8OI1 - chains C and D of the 28 polymer chains in the assembly; structure by X-ray diffraction, 2.95 A resolution.

[Chain C]
Molecule: Proteasome subunit alpha type-4
Organism: Saccharomyces cerevisiae
Reference sequence: P40303 (PSA4_YEAST); residues -1 to 252 here correspond to UniProt positions 1-254 (UniProt number = residue number + 2)
Sequence (254 residues; numbered -1 to 252; the number before each row is that of its first residue; numbers below 1 keep their minus sign (Met-1 is residue -1)):
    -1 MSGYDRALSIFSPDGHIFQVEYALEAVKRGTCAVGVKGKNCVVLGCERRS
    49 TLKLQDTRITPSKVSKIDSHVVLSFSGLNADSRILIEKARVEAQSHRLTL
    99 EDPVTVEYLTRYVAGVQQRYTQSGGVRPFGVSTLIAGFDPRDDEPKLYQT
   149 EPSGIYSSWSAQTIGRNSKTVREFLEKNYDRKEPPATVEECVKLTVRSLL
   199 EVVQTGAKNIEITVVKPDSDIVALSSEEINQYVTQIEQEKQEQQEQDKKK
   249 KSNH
Disordered / not traced: -1 to 0, 241-252
Curated features (UniProtKB/Swiss-Prot):
  - modified residue: Thr58 (Phosphothreonine)

[Chain D]
Molecule: Proteasome subunit alpha type-5
Organism: Saccharomyces cerevisiae
Reference sequence: P32379 (PSA5_YEAST); residues -7 to 252 here correspond to UniProt positions 1-260 (UniProt number = residue number + 8)
Sequence (260 residues; numbered -7 to 252; the number before each row is that of its first residue; numbers below 1 keep their minus sign (Met-7 is residue -7)):
    -7 MFLTRSEYDRGVSTFSPEGRLFQVEYSLEAIKLGSTAIGIATKEGVVLGV
    43 EKRATSPLLESDSIEKIVEIDRHIGCAMSGLTADARSMIEHARTAAVTHN
    93 LYYDEDINVESLTQSVCDLALRFGEGASGEERLMSRPFGVALLIAGHDAD
   143 DGYQLFHAEPSGTFYRYNAKAIGSGSEGAQAELLNEWHSSLTLKEAELLV
   193 LKILKQVMEEKLDENNAQLSCITKQDGFKIYDNEKTAELIKELKEKEAAE
   243 SPEEADVEMS
Disordered / not traced: -7 to 0, 118-124, 243-252

[Interface between chain C and chain D]
Residue-residue contacts - 64 pairs, chain C then chain D:
  Asp3(C) - Glu117(D)
  Arg4(C) - Asp1(D)
  Arg4(C) - Glu117(D)
  Ala5(C) - Val4(D)  hydrophobic
  Ala5(C) - Glu117(D)
  Ala5(C) - Ser127(D)
  Ser7(C) - Ser127(D)
  Ser7(C) - Arg128(D)
  Ile8(C) - Asp1(D)
  Ile8(C) - Val4(D)  hydrophobic
  Ile8(C) - Gln15(D)
  Phe9(C) - Gln15(D)  hydrogen bond (backbone-side chain)
  Phe9(C) - Tyr18(D)
  Phe9(C) - Ser19(D)
  Phe9(C) - Ala22(D)  hydrophobic
  Phe9(C) - Leu73(D)  hydrophobic
  Phe9(C) - Arg128(D)
  Phe9(C) - Pro129(D)
  Phe9(C) - Gly131(D)
  Ser10(C) - Tyr18(D)
  Pro11(C) - Tyr18(D)  hydrophobic
  Pro11(C) - Glu21(D)
  Asp12(C) - Glu21(D)
  Gly13(C) - Tyr18(D)
  Gly13(C) - Glu21(D)
  Gly13(C) - Ala22(D)
  His14(C) - Leu25(D)
  Ile15(C) - Leu73(D)  hydrophobic
  Ile15(C) - Arg128(D)
  Lys35(C) - Glu52(D)  salt bridge
  Gln116(C) - Ala75(D)
  Gln116(C) - Asp76(D)
  Thr119(C) - Arg128(D)  hydrogen bond (backbone-side chain)
  Gln120(C) - Met126(D)
  Gln120(C) - Ser127(D)  hydrogen bond (backbone-backbone)
  Gln120(C) - Arg128(D)
  Gln120(C) - Phe130(D)
  Ser121(C) - Ser127(D)
  Gly122(C) - Ser127(D)
  Ser151(C) - Ala75(D)
  Gly152(C) - Ala75(D)
  Ile153(C) - Thr74(D)
  Ile153(C) - Ala75(D)
  Tyr154(C) - Arg78(D)
  Ser155(C) - Ser55(D)
  Ser156(C) - Leu51(D)
  Ser156(C) - Glu52(D)  hydrogen bond (backbone-backbone)
  Ser156(C) - Ser55(D)  hydrogen bond (backbone-side chain)
  Trp157(C) - Ser48(D)
  Trp157(C) - Leu50(D)
  Trp157(C) - Leu51(D)
  Trp157(C) - Glu52(D)
  Ser158(C) - Leu50(D)  hydrogen bond (backbone-backbone)
  Ser158(C) - Glu52(D)  hydrogen bond (backbone-side chain)
  Ala159(C) - Leu50(D)
  Leu173(C) - Leu50(D)  hydrophobic
  Glu174(C) - Ser48(D)  hydrogen bond
  Glu174(C) - Pro49(D)
  Glu174(C) - Leu50(D)
  Tyr177(C) - Leu50(D)  hydrophobic
  Arg179(C) - Pro49(D)  hydrogen bond (side chain-backbone)
  Arg179(C) - Leu50(D)  hydrogen bond (side chain-backbone)
  Arg179(C) - Leu51(D)  hydrogen bond (side chain-backbone)
  Arg179(C) - Glu52(D)
Interface residues without a listed pair, chain C (32 interface residues in all): Arg170
Interface residues without a listed pair, chain D (28 interface residues in all): Thr47, Ser53

[Summary]
32 residues of chain C and 28 residues of chain D are in contact; the contacts include 11 hydrogen bonds and 1
salt bridge. Polar contacts include Lys35(C)-Glu52(D), Phe9(C)-Gln15(D) and Thr119(C)-Arg128(D).
Chain C is Proteasome subunit alpha type-4 and chain D is Proteasome subunit alpha type-5, both from
Saccharomyces cerevisiae; the structure, Yeast 20S proteasome in complex with a photoswitchable cepafungin
derivative (transCep4), was determined by X-ray diffraction together with 8OHZ from the same study.
